PDB entry 4G4S | X-ray diffraction, 2.49 A resolution | chains E and F of the 16 polymer chains in the assembly

Chain E:
Protein: Proteasome component PUP2
Source organism: Saccharomyces cerevisiae
Notes: EC 3.4.25.1
UniProtKB: P32379 (PSA5_YEAST); residues 1-260 here = UniProt positions 1-260
Amino-acid sequence (261 residues; each row starts with the number of its first residue; numbering starts at 0):
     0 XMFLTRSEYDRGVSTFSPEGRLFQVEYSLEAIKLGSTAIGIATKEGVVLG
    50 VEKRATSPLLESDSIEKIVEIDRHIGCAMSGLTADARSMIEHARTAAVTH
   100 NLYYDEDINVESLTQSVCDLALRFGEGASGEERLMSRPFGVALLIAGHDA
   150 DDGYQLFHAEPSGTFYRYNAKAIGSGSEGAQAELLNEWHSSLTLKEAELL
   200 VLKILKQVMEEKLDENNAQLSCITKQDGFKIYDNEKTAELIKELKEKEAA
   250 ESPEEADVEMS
Not modelled in the structure: 250-260
Modified residues: ACE (acetyl group) at position 0
Differences from the reference sequence: acetylation (0)
Bound ions: Mg2+: Glu-105 (shared with 2 residues of chain M)

Chain F:
Protein: Proteasome component PRE5
Source organism: Saccharomyces cerevisiae
Notes: EC 3.4.25.1
UniProtKB: P40302 (PSA1_YEAST); residue numbers follow UniProt; this construct covers 1-234
Amino-acid sequence (235 residues; row label = number of the first residue in the row; numbering starts at 0):
     0 XMFRNNYDGDTVTFSPTGRLFQVEYALEAIKQGSVTVGLRSNTHAVLVAL
    50 KRNADELSSYQKKIIKCDEHMGLSLAGLAPDARVLSNYLRQQCNYSSLVF
   100 NRKLAVERAGHLLCDKAQKNTQSYGGRPYGVGLLIIGYDKSGAHLLEFQP
   150 SGNVTELYGTAIGARSQGAKTYLERTLDTFIKIDGNPDELIKAGVEAISQ
   200 SLRDESLTVDNLSIAIVGKDTPFTIYDGEAVAKYI
Modified residues: ACE (acetyl group) at position 0
Differences from the reference sequence: acetylation (0)
Curated features (UniProtKB/Swiss-Prot):
  - modified residue: Ser-14 (Phosphoserine)
  - cross-link: Lys-191 (Glycyl lysine isopeptide (Lys-Gly) (interchain with G-Cter in ubiquitin))

How chain E and chain F interact:
Residue-residue contacts - 62 pairs, chain E then chain F:
  ACE_0(E) with Met-1(F)
  Phe-2(E) with Met-1(F), hydrophobic
  Thr-4(E) with Met-1(F); Asn-4(F)
  Arg-5(E) with Asn-4(F), hydrogen bond (backbone-side chain)
  Ser-6(E) with Asn-4(F)
  Ser-13(E) with Gly-124(F); Gly-125(F); Arg-126(F)
  Thr-14(E) with Gly-8(F); Gln-21(F)
  Phe-15(E) with Gln-21(F), hydrogen bond (backbone-side chain); Tyr-24(F); Ala-25(F), hydrophobic; Leu-77(F), hydrophobic; Arg-126(F); Pro-127(F); Gly-129(F)
  Ser-16(E) with Tyr-24(F)
  Pro-17(E) with Arg-3(F); Tyr-24(F), hydrophobic; Glu-27(F)
  Glu-18(E) with Glu-27(F); Gln-31(F), hydrogen bond (backbone-side chain)
  Gly-19(E) with Tyr-24(F); Glu-27(F); Ala-28(F); Gln-31(F)
  Arg-20(E) with Gln-31(F)
  Leu-21(E) with Leu-77(F), hydrophobic
  Gln-114(E) with Arg-82(F), hydrogen bond
  Asp-118(E) with Arg-82(F), salt bridge
  Leu-121(E) with Pro-79(F), hydrophobic
  Glu-125(E) with Val-83(F); Lys-115(F), salt bridge; Tyr-128(F), hydrogen bond
  Gly-126(E) with Val-83(F)
  Ala-127(E) with Arg-82(F); Val-83(F); Asn-86(F), hydrogen bond (backbone-side chain)
  Arg-132(E) with Gly-124(F)
  Ser-161(E) with Pro-79(F)
  Thr-163(E) with Pro-79(F)
  Phe-164(E) with Gln-60(F), hydrogen bond (backbone-side chain)
  Tyr-165(E) with Arg-51(F), hydrogen bond (side chain-backbone); Asn-52(F); Ala-53(F); Ser-57(F); Ser-58(F); Gln-60(F)
  Arg-166(E) with Ser-57(F); Ser-58(F), hydrogen bond (backbone-backbone)
  Tyr-167(E) with Ala-53(F); Asp-54(F); Leu-56(F); Ser-57(F)
  Asn-168(E) with Leu-56(F), hydrogen bond (backbone-backbone)
  Ala-169(E) with Leu-56(F)
  Gln-180(E) with Asp-54(F), hydrogen bond; Leu-56(F)
  Leu-183(E) with Leu-56(F), hydrophobic
  Leu-184(E) with Leu-56(F), hydrophobic
Also at the interface, not in a pair above, chain E (36 interface residues in all): Glu-7, Glu-110, Ser-128, Trp-187
Also at the interface, not in a pair above, chain F (35 interface residues in all): Glu-55, Lys-61, Ala-78, Gln-90, Asn-119

Summary:
The interface between chain E and chain F involves 36 residues on one side and 35 on the other; the contacts
include 11 hydrogen bonds and 2 salt bridges. Polar contacts include Asp-118(E)/Arg-82(F),
Glu-125(E)/Lys-115(F) and Arg-5(E)/Asn-4(F).
Here chain E is Proteasome component PUP2 and chain F is Proteasome component PRE5, both from Saccharomyces
cerevisiae. Entry 4G4S (Structure of Proteasome-Pba1-Pba2 Complex) was determined by X-ray diffraction.
